PDB entry 6CVK | X-ray diffraction, 2.38 A resolution | chains A and C of the 4 polymer chains in the assembly

== Chain A ==
Protein: Single chain variable fragment (scFv) e13
Organism: Oryctolagus cuniculus
Notes: antibody fragment or engineered binder
Chain sequence (261 residues; numbered 1 to 261; the number before each row is that of its first residue):
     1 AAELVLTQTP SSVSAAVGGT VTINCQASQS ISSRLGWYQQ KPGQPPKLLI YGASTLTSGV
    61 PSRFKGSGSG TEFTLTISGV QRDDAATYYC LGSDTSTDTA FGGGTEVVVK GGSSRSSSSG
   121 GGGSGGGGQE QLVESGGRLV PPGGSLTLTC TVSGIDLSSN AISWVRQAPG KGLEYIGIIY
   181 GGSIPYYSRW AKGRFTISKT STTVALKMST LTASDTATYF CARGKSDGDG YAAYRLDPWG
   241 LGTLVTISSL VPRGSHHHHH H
Disordered / not traced: 1, 112-128, 260-261
Disulfides: Cys25-Cys90, Cys150-Cys221

== Chain C ==
Protein: Capsid protein
Organism: Hepatitis B virus
Reference sequence: Q9QMH8 (Q9QMH8_HBV); residues 1-159 here correspond to UniProt positions 20-178 (UniProt number = residue number + 19)
Chain sequence (159 residues; each row starts with the number of its first residue):
     1 SKLCLGWLWG MDIDPYKEFG ATVELLSFLP SDFFPSVRDL LDTAAALYRD ALESPEHASP
    61 HHTALRQAIL CWGDLMTLAT WVGTNLEDPA SRDLVVSYVN TNVGLKFRQL LWFHISALTF
   121 GRETVLEYLV SFGVWIRTPP AYRPPNAPIL STLPETTVV
Disordered / not traced: 155-159
Differences from the reference sequence: engineered mutation Ala58 (Cys77 in Q9QMH8), Asp74 (Glu93 in Q9QMH8), Val103 (Met122 in Q9QMH8), Ala117 (Cys136 in Q9QMH8)
Disulfides: Cys4-Cys71

== Chain A / chain C interface ==
Pairs across the interface (47):
  Arg34(A) with Arg38(C)
  Asp94(A) with Arg38(C), salt bridge
  Thr95(A) with Arg38(C); Asp39(C)
  Ser96(A) with Asp39(C), hydrogen bond
  Thr97(A) with Asp39(C)
  Asp156(A) with Asn146(C); Ala147(C), hydrogen bond (side chain-backbone); Ile149(C)
  Leu157(A) with Ile149(C)
  Ser158(A) with Phe33(C); Phe132(C); Ala147(C); Pro148(C); Ile149(C)
  Ser159(A) with Asp32(C)
  Gly181(A) with Phe33(C)
  Gly182(A) with Phe33(C), hydrogen bond (backbone-backbone); Trp112(C), hydrogen bond (backbone-side chain); Leu150(C)
  Ser183(A) with Phe120(C); Leu150(C), hydrogen bond (side chain-backbone); Thr152(C)
  Ile184(A) with Thr43(C); Trp112(C)
  Tyr186(A) with Pro35(C); Asp39(C), hydrogen bond (side chain-backbone); Leu40(C); Thr43(C), hydrogen bond
  Ser198(A) with Thr152(C)
  Lys199(A) with Ile149(C); Leu150(C); Ser151(C); Thr152(C), hydrogen bond (backbone-side chain)
  Thr200(A) with Ile149(C); Ser151(C)
  Ser201(A) with Ile149(C); Ser151(C)
  Ser226(A) with Asp32(C)
  Gly228(A) with Arg108(C), hydrogen bond (backbone-side chain)
  Asp229(A) with Ser36(C); Arg108(C), hydrogen bond (backbone-side chain)
  Gly230(A) with Ser36(C); Arg108(C)
  Tyr231(A) with Ser36(C); Arg38(C), hydrogen bond; Asp39(C)
Other interface residues (no listed pair), chain A (28 interface residues in all): Ile155, Ile179, Tyr180, Lys225, Asp227
Other interface residues (no listed pair), chain C (26 interface residues in all): Pro30, Phe34, Val37, Asp42, Ile115, Tyr128, Pro145

== Overview ==
The interface between chain A and chain C involves 28 residues on one side and 26 on the other, with 11
hydrogen bonds and 1 salt bridge. Polar contacts include Asp94(A)-Arg38(C), Ser96(A)-Asp39(C) and
Asp156(A)-Ala147(C).
Chain A is Single chain variable fragment (scFv) e13 (Oryctolagus cuniculus) and chain C is Capsid protein
(Hepatitis B virus); the structure, Hepatitis B e-antigen in complex with scFv e13, was determined by X-ray
diffraction (same publication as 6CWD and 6CWT).
